5DLJ - chains A and G of the 8 polymer chains in the assembly; structure by X-ray diffraction, 2.60 A resolution.

== Chain A ==
Protein: CRISPR-associated endonuclease Cas1
Organism: Escherichia coli K12
Notes: EC 3.1.-.-
UniProt: Q46896 (CAS1_ECOLI); numbering as in UniProt (aligned over 2-281)
Amino-acid sequence (280 residues; numbered 2 to 281; the number before each row is that of its first residue):
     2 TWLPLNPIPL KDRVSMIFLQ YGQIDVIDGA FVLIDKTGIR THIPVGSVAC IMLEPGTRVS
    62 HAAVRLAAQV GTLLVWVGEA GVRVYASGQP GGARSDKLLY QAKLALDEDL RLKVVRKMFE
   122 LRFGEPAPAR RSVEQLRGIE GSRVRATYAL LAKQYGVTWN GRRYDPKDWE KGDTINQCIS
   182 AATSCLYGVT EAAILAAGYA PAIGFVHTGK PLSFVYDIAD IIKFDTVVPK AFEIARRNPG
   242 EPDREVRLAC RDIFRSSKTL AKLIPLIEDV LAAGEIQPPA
Unresolved in the structure: 2-14
UniProt features mapped onto this chain:
  - binding site (Mg(2+)): Glu-141, His-208, Asp-221
Reported in the primary citation:
  - binding site for 39-mer DNA N1-F (chain G): Trp-3, Tyr-22, Val-27, Asp-29, Gly-30, Arg-59, Ser-61, Glu-80, Arg-84, Tyr-86, Arg-163, Trp-170, Thr-184, Tyr-188, His-208, Tyr-217, Arg-245, Arg-248
  - contacts within the chain: His-208/Asp-218 (hydrogen bond)

== Chain G ==
Molecule: 39-mer DNA N1-F
Sequence (39 nucleotides; row label = number of the first residue in the row):
     1 TTTTTTCGTA GCTGAGGGCC TCAGCTACGT TTTTTTTTT

== How chain A and chain G interact ==
Pairs across the interface - 14 pairs, chain A then chain G:
  Tyr-22(A) / DT6(G)  base contact
  Tyr-22(A) / DC7(G)  sugar contact
  Gly-23(A) / DC7(G)  hydrogen bond to the sugar
  Asp-36(A) / DT6(G)  phosphate contact
  Asp-36(A) / DC7(G)  phosphate contact
  Lys-37(A) / DT6(G)  phosphate contact
  Lys-37(A) / DC7(G)  salt bridge to the phosphate
  Thr-38(A) / DT6(G)  sugar contact
  Arg-41(A) / DT4(G)  sugar contact
  Arg-41(A) / DT6(G)  hydrogen bond to the sugar
  Gly-57(A) / DC7(G)  base contact
  Gly-57(A) / DG8(G)  sugar contact
  Arg-59(A) / DG8(G)  salt bridge to the phosphate
  Arg-59(A) / DT9(G)  salt bridge to the phosphate
Other interface residues (no listed pair), chain A (9 interface residues in all): Thr-58
Other interface residues (no listed pair), chain G (6 interface residues in all): DT5

== Overview ==
Chain A and chain G form an interface of 9 and 6 residues respectively; the contacts include 2 hydrogen bonds
and 3 salt bridges. Polar contacts include Gly-23(A)/DC7(G), Arg-41(A)/DT6(G) and Lys-37(A)/DC7(G). From the
paper: a binding site for 39-mer DNA N1-F (chain G) at Trp-3(A), Tyr-22(A) and Val-27(A) among others;
contacts within the chain involving Asp-218(A) and His-208(A).
Here chain A is CRISPR-associated endonuclease Cas1 (Escherichia coli K12) and chain G is a 39-mer DNA N1-F.
Entry 5DLJ (Crystal Structure of Cas-DNA-N1 complex) was determined by X-ray diffraction (same publication as
5DQT, 5DQU and 5DQZ).
